7YJ2 - chains B and C of the 5 polymer chains in the assembly; structure by electron microscopy, 2.90 A resolution.

== Chain B ==
Protein: Serine palmitoyltransferase 2
From: Homo sapiens
Notes: EC 2.3.1.50; engineered mutation(s): N13A
UniProt: O15270 (SPTC2_HUMAN); numbering as in UniProt (aligned over 1-562)
Amino-acid sequence (562 residues; numbered 1 to 562; the number before each row is that of its first residue):
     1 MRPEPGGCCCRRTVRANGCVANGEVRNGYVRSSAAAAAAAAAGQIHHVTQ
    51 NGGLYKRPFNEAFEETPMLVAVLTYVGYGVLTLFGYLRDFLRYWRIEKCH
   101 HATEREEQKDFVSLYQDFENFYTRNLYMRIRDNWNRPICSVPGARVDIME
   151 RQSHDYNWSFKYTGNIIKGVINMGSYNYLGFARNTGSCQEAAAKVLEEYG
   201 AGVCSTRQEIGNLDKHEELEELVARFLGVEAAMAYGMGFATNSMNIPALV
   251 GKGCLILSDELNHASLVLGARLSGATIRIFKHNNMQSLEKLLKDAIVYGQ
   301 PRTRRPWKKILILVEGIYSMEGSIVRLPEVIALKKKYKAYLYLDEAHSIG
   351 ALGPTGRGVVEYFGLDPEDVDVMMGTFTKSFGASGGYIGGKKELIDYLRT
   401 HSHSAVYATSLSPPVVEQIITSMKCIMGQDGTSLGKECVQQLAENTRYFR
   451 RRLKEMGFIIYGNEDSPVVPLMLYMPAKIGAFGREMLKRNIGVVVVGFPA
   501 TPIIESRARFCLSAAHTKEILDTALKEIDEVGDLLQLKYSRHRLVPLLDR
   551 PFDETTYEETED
Disordered / not traced: 1-44, 547-562
Small-molecule neighbours: pyridoxal phosphate (PLP): Met237, Gly238, Phe239, Asn242, His263, Ser265, Glu315, Asp344, Ala346, His347, Thr376, Thr378, Lys379
Swiss-Prot annotation at these positions:
  - modified residue: Lys379 (N6-(pyridoxal phosphate)lysine)
  - natural variant: Ala182 (A182P: In HSAN1C), Arg183 (R183W: In HSAN1C), Val359 (V359M: In HSAN1C loss of normal activity as measured by reduced formation of sphinganine), Gly382 (G382V: In HSAN1C), Ile504 (I504F: In HSAN1C loss of normal activity as measured by reduced formation of sphinganine)
  - mutagenesis: Tyr122 (Y122A: Decreased catalytic activity with L-serine and palmitoyl-CoA as substrates. Does not affect the negative regulation by OMRDL3 and ceramides), Leu126 (L126W: Some decrease in catalytic activity with L-serine and palmitoyl-CoA as substrates), Ile130 (I130W: Loss of catalytic activity with L-serine and palmitoyl-CoA as substrates), Trp134 (W134A: Loss of catalytic activity with L-serine and palmitoyl-CoA as substrates), Tyr176 (Y176A: Loss of catalytic activity with L-serine and palmitoyl-CoA as substrates), Ser258 (S258R: Loss of catalytic activity with L-serine and palmitoyl-CoA as substrates), Arg302 (R302A: Reduces the dimerization propensity with SPTLC1; reduces the dimerization propensity with SPTLC1; when associated with A-305. Does not impair enzymatic activity ...), Arg304 (R304A: Reduces the dimerization propensity with SPTLC1; when associated with A-302 and A-304. Does not impair enzymatic activity; when associated with A-302 and A-304), Arg305 (R305A: Reduces the dimerization propensity with SPTLC1; when associated with A-302 and A-304. Does not impair enzymatic activity; when associated with A-302 and A-304), Met320 (M320Q: Decreased catalytic activity with L-serine and palmitoyl-CoA as substrates), Thr378 (T378A: Decreased catalytic activity with L-serine and palmitoyl-CoA as substrates), Lys379 (K379A: Loss of catalytic activity with L-serine and palmitoyl-CoA as substrates), 3 further mutagenesis entries in UniProt
What the authors report for this chain:
  - mutagenesis - Y122A: unchanged catalytic activity
  - mutagenesis - I503R: increased catalytic activity

== Chain C ==
Protein: Serine palmitoyltransferase small subunit A
From: Homo sapiens
UniProt: Q969W0 (SPTSA_HUMAN); residues 1-71 here = UniProt positions 1-71
Amino-acid sequence (92 residues; each row starts with the number of its first residue; numbers below 1 keep their minus sign (Met-20 is residue -20)):
   -20 MADYKDDDDKSGPDEVDASGRMAGMALARAWKQMSWFYYQYLLVTALYML
    30 EPWERTVFNSMLVSIVGMALYTGYVFMPQHIMAILHYFEIVQ
Disordered / not traced: -20 to 8, 57-71
Sequence notes: initiating methionine (-20); expression tag (-19 to 0)
Swiss-Prot annotation at these positions:
  - site: Met28 (Within the serine palmitoyltransferase (SPT) complex, defines the length of the acyl chain-binding pocket, determining the acyl-CoA substrate preference)
  - natural variant: Thr51 (T51I: In SPG90A)
  - mutagenesis: Met28 (M28K: Within the serine palmitoyltransferase (SPT) complex, leads to a strong decrease in SPT catalytic activity with L-serine and palmitoyl-CoA as substrates), His59 (H59L: Impaired down-regulation of SPT complex activity by ORMDL3)

== How chain B and chain C interact ==
Pairs across the interface (29; chain B residue first):
  Leu73(B) with Val23(C), hydrophobic
  Gly77(B) with Ala25(C)
  Val80(B) with Thr24(C)
  Leu81(B) with Met28(C), hydrophobic
  Phe84(B) with Leu29(C), hydrophobic; Glu33(C)
  Arg88(B) with Glu30(C), salt bridge; Trp32(C); Glu33(C), salt bridge
  Leu91(B) with Trp32(C), hydrophobic
  Arg129(B) with Met28(C); Leu29(C); Glu33(C), salt bridge
  Tyr156(B) with Glu30(C); Pro31(C)
  Pro476(B) with Met28(C)
  Ala477(B) with Leu22(C); Ala25(C), hydrophobic; Tyr27(C); Met28(C), hydrophobic
  Ala481(B) with Tyr27(C)
  Arg484(B) with Tyr27(C)
  Glu485(B) with Tyr18(C)
  Leu534(B) with Trp15(C); Gln19(C), hydrogen bond (backbone-side chain)
  Leu535(B) with Tyr18(C); Leu22(C), hydrophobic
  Gln536(B) with Trp15(C); Gln19(C)
Other interface residues (no listed pair), chain B (23 interface residues in all): Leu126, Ile130, Met475, Lys478, Gly480, Asp533
Other interface residues (no listed pair), chain C (15 interface residues in all): Phe37

== Summary ==
23 residues of chain B face 15 of chain C across their interface, with 1 hydrogen bond and 3 salt bridges.
Among the polar pairs are Arg88(B)-Glu30(C), Arg88(B)-Glu33(C) and Arg129(B)-Glu33(C). Ligands of chain B:
pyridoxal phosphate. From the paper: I503R of chain B increases catalytic activity; Y122A of chain B leaves
catalytic activity unchanged.
Here chain B is Serine palmitoyltransferase 2 and chain C is Serine palmitoyltransferase small subunit A, both
from Homo sapiens. Entry 7YJ2 (Cryo-EM structure of SPT-ORMDL3 (ORMDL3-N13A) complex) was determined by
electron microscopy together with 7YIU, 7YIY and 7YJ1 from the same study.
